Entry 4UPE (X-ray diffraction, 1.80 A resolution); this record covers chains A and Q.

# Chain A
Protein: Nife-hydrogenase small subunit
Source organism: Desulfovibrio fructosovorans
Notes: EC 1.12.2.1
Reference sequence: P18187 (PHNS_DESFR); residues 0-264 here correspond to UniProt positions 50-314 (UniProt number = residue number + 50)
Amino-acid sequence (265 residues; numbered 0 to 264; the number before each row is that of its first residue; numbering starts at 0):
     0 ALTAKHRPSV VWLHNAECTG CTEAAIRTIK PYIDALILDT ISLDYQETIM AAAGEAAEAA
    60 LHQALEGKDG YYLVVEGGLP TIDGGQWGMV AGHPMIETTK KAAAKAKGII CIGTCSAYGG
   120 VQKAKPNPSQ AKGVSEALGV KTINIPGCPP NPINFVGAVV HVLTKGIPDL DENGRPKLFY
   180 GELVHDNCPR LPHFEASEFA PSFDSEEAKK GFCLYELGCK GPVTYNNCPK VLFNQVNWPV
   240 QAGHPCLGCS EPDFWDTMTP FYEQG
Disordered / not traced: 0-2
Ion coordination: 4Fe-4S cluster Fe site 1: Cys-17, Cys-20, Cys-114, Cys-147; 4Fe-4S cluster Fe site 2: His-184, Cys-187, Cys-212, Cys-218; 3Fe-4S cluster Fe: Cys-227, Cys-245, Cys-248
Residues lining bound ligands:
  - 3Fe-4S cluster (F3S): Val-183, Thr-223, Asn-225, Cys-227, Phe-232, Trp-237, Pro-238, Cys-245, Leu-246, Gly-247, Cys-248, Ser-249
  - 4Fe-4S cluster (SF4), molecule 1: Glu-16, Cys-17, Thr-18, Gly-19, Cys-20, Glu-75, Gly-112, Thr-113, Cys-114, Val-120, Gly-146, Cys-147, Pro-148
  - 4Fe-4S cluster (SF4), molecule 2: Val-183, His-184, Cys-187, Arg-189, Leu-190, Phe-193, Cys-212, Leu-213, Tyr-214, Cys-218, Gly-220, Pro-221, Val-239
UniProt features mapped onto this chain:
  - binding site ([4Fe-4S] cluster): Cys-17, Cys-20, Cys-114, Cys-147, His-184, Cys-187, Cys-212, Cys-218
  - binding site ([3Fe-4S] cluster): Cys-227, Cys-245, Cys-248

# Chain Q
Protein: Nickel-dependent hydrogenase large subunit
Source organism: Desulfovibrio fructosovorans
Notes: EC 1.12.2.1
Reference sequence: P18188 (PHNL_DESFR); residues 2-549 here = UniProt positions 2-549
Amino-acid sequence (548 residues; numbered 2 to 549; the number before each row is that of its first residue):
     2 AESKPTPQST FTGPIVVDPI TRIEGHLRIM VEVENGKVKD AWSSSQLFRG LEIILKGRDP
    62 RDAQHFTQRA CGVCTYVHAL ASSRCVDDAV KVSIPANARM MRNLVMASQY LHDHLVHFYH
   122 LHALDWVDVT AALKADPNKA AKLAASIAPA RPGNSAKALK AVQDKLKAFV ESGQLGIFTN
   182 AYFLGGHKAY YLPPEVDLIA TAHYLEALHM QVKAASAMAI LGGKNPHTQF TVVGGCSNYQ
   242 GLTKDPLANY LALSKEVCQF VNECYIPDLL AVAGFYKDWG GIGGTSNYLA FGEFATDDSS
   302 PEKHLATSQF PSGVITGRDL GKVDNVDLGA IYEDVKYSWY APGGDGKHPY DGVTDPKYTK
   362 LDDKDHYSWM KAPRYKGKAM EVGPLARTFI AYAKGQPDFK KVVDMVLGKL SVPATALHST
   422 LGRTAARGIE TAIVCANMEK WIKEMADSGA KDNTLCAKWE MPEESKGVGL ADAPRGALSH
   482 WIRIKGKKID NFQLVVPCTW NLGPRGAQGD KSPVEEALIG TPIADPKRPV EILRTVHAFD
   542 PCIACGVH
Disordered / not traced: 2-4
Sequence notes: engineered mutation Cys-499 (Ser in P18188)
Modified positions: Cys-75 (s-oxy cysteine; CSX)
Cystine bridges: Cys-259/Cys-436
Ion coordination: Ca2+: Glu-53, Leu-495, His-549; Ni2+: Cys-72, Cys-75, Cys-543, Cys-546; carbonmonoxide-(dicyano) iron Fe: Cys-75, Cys-546
Residues lining bound ligands: carbonmonoxide-(dicyano) iron (FCO): Cys-75, Val-78, His-79, Ala-474, Pro-475, Arg-476, Leu-479, Val-497, Pro-498, Cys-499, Cys-543, Cys-546
UniProt features mapped onto this chain:
  - binding site (Ni(2+)): Cys-72, Cys-75, Cys-543, Cys-546

# How chain A and chain Q interact
Contacting residue pairs (170):
  His-5(A) / Gln-175(Q)  hydrogen bond
  Arg-6(A) / Phe-170(Q)
  Arg-6(A) / Ser-173(Q)  hydrogen bond
  Arg-6(A) / Gln-175(Q)  hydrogen bond (backbone-side chain)
  His-13(A) / His-27(Q)  hydrogen bond (backbone-side chain)
  Asn-14(A) / His-27(Q)  hydrogen bond (backbone-side chain)
  Asn-14(A) / Leu-48(Q)
  Ala-15(A) / Leu-48(Q)  hydrophobic
  Glu-16(A) / Glu-25(Q)
  Glu-16(A) / His-27(Q)  salt bridge
  Glu-16(A) / Ala-545(Q)
  Cys-17(A) / Glu-25(Q)
  Cys-17(A) / Arg-50(Q)
  Cys-17(A) / Arg-70(Q)
  Cys-17(A) / Cys-72(Q)
  Cys-17(A) / Gly-73(Q)  hydrogen bond (backbone-backbone)
  Cys-17(A) / Val-74(Q)
  Cys-17(A) / His-228(Q)  hydrogen bond
  Thr-18(A) / Glu-25(Q)  hydrogen bond
  Thr-18(A) / Val-74(Q)
  Gly-19(A) / Gly-73(Q)
  Gly-19(A) / Pro-227(Q)
  Glu-22(A) / Gly-73(Q)
  Glu-22(A) / Val-74(Q)
  Glu-22(A) / His-113(Q)
  Glu-22(A) / Pro-227(Q)
  Ala-23(A) / Pro-227(Q)
  Ile-25(A) / Gln-212(Q)  hydrogen bond (backbone-side chain)
  Ile-25(A) / Val-213(Q)
  Arg-26(A) / His-113(Q)  hydrogen bond
  Arg-26(A) / Gln-212(Q)  hydrogen bond
  Arg-26(A) / Ala-216(Q)
  Arg-26(A) / Asn-226(Q)  hydrogen bond
  Arg-26(A) / Pro-227(Q)
  Ile-28(A) / Val-213(Q)  hydrophobic
  Tyr-31(A) / His-210(Q)
  Tyr-31(A) / Val-213(Q)  hydrophobic
  Ile-32(A) / Leu-209(Q)  hydrophobic
  Asp-33(A) / Leu-209(Q)
  Asp-33(A) / His-210(Q)  salt bridge
  Ile-36(A) / Phe-170(Q)
  Leu-37(A) / Phe-170(Q)  hydrophobic
  Ser-41(A) / Gln-175(Q)  hydrogen bond
  Leu-42(A) / Gly-177(Q)
  Leu-42(A) / Ile-178(Q)  hydrogen bond (backbone-backbone)
  Asp-43(A) / Gly-177(Q)
  Tyr-44(A) / Pro-20(Q)
  Glu-46(A) / Thr-22(Q)
  Glu-46(A) / Arg-23(Q)  hydrogen bond (backbone-backbone)
  Glu-46(A) / His-27(Q)  salt bridge
  Thr-47(A) / Arg-23(Q)
  Thr-47(A) / Leu-122(Q)
  Ile-48(A) / Arg-23(Q)
  Met-49(A) / Thr-22(Q)
  Met-49(A) / Arg-23(Q)  hydrogen bond (backbone-side chain)
  Met-49(A) / Ile-178(Q)
  Ala-50(A) / Arg-23(Q)  hydrogen bond (backbone-side chain)
  Ala-50(A) / Leu-125(Q)  hydrophobic
  Ala-50(A) / Ile-178(Q)  hydrogen bond (backbone-backbone)
  Ala-50(A) / Ala-182(Q)  hydrophobic
  Ala-51(A) / Thr-22(Q)  hydrogen bond (backbone-side chain)
  Ala-51(A) / Thr-180(Q)
  Ala-51(A) / Asn-181(Q)
  Ala-52(A) / Val-18(Q)  hydrophobic
  Ala-52(A) / Pro-20(Q)
  Ala-52(A) / Thr-22(Q)
  Ala-52(A) / Tyr-183(Q)  hydrogen bond (backbone-side chain)
  Ala-52(A) / Leu-534(Q)  hydrophobic
  Gly-53(A) / Val-18(Q)
  Gly-53(A) / Asp-19(Q)
  Gly-53(A) / Pro-20(Q)  hydrogen bond (backbone-backbone)
  Ala-55(A) / Asn-181(Q)  hydrogen bond (backbone-side chain)
  Ala-55(A) / Tyr-183(Q)  hydrophobic
  Ala-58(A) / Asn-181(Q)
  Ala-59(A) / Thr-180(Q)
  Ala-59(A) / Asn-181(Q)
  Gln-62(A) / Thr-180(Q)
  Gln-62(A) / Asn-181(Q)  hydrogen bond
  Asp-82(A) / Tyr-359(Q)
  Gln-85(A) / Tyr-359(Q)
  Trp-86(A) / Gln-47(Q)
  Trp-86(A) / Leu-48(Q)
  Trp-86(A) / Phe-49(Q)  hydrogen bond (backbone-backbone)
  Trp-86(A) / Pro-357(Q)  hydrophobic
  Trp-86(A) / Tyr-359(Q)
  Trp-86(A) / Trp-370(Q)  hydrophobic
  Gly-87(A) / Gln-47(Q)
  Gly-87(A) / Leu-48(Q)
  Met-88(A) / Gln-47(Q)  hydrogen bond (backbone-backbone)
  Met-88(A) / Tyr-359(Q)
  Met-88(A) / Leu-362(Q)  hydrophobic
  Val-89(A) / Asp-19(Q)
  Val-89(A) / Pro-20(Q)  hydrophobic
  Val-89(A) / His-27(Q)
  Ala-90(A) / Asp-19(Q)  hydrogen bond (backbone-side chain)
  Gly-91(A) / Asp-19(Q)
  Gly-91(A) / Leu-362(Q)
  Met-94(A) / His-27(Q)
  Val-120(A) / Leu-52(Q)  hydrophobic
  Val-120(A) / Ile-55(Q)
  Gln-121(A) / Arg-50(Q)
  Gln-121(A) / Ile-55(Q)
  Ala-123(A) / Ile-55(Q)
  Ala-123(A) / Arg-59(Q)
  Lys-124(A) / Ile-55(Q)
  Lys-124(A) / Arg-59(Q)  hydrogen bond (backbone-side chain)
  Pro-125(A) / Ile-54(Q)  hydrophobic
  Pro-125(A) / Ile-55(Q)
  Pro-127(A) / Arg-50(Q)
  Cys-147(A) / Arg-70(Q)  hydrogen bond (backbone-side chain)
  Cys-147(A) / Lys-225(Q)
  Cys-147(A) / His-228(Q)
  Pro-148(A) / Pro-227(Q)
  Pro-148(A) / His-228(Q)
  Phe-202(A) / Val-233(Q)  hydrophobic
  Phe-202(A) / Ser-238(Q)
  Phe-202(A) / Tyr-240(Q)  hydrogen bond (backbone-side chain)
  Phe-202(A) / Cys-457(Q)  hydrophobic
  Asp-203(A) / Tyr-240(Q)
  Asp-203(A) / Cys-457(Q)
  Asp-203(A) / Lys-459(Q)
  Ala-207(A) / Tyr-240(Q)
  Lys-208(A) / Tyr-240(Q)
  Lys-208(A) / Asn-454(Q)
  Phe-232(A) / Lys-225(Q)
  Asn-233(A) / Ala-216(Q)
  Asn-233(A) / Ser-217(Q)  hydrogen bond (backbone-side chain)
  Asn-233(A) / Ala-220(Q)
  Asn-233(A) / Lys-225(Q)
  Asn-233(A) / Asn-226(Q)  hydrogen bond (side chain-backbone)
  Val-235(A) / Ser-217(Q)
  Val-235(A) / Ala-220(Q)  hydrophobic
  Val-235(A) / Ile-221(Q)
  Asn-236(A) / Ala-220(Q)  hydrogen bond (side chain-backbone)
  Asn-236(A) / Ile-221(Q)  hydrogen bond (side chain-backbone)
  Asn-236(A) / Gly-224(Q)
  Trp-237(A) / Gly-224(Q)  hydrogen bond (backbone-backbone)
  Pro-238(A) / Gly-224(Q)
  Pro-238(A) / Lys-225(Q)
  Pro-238(A) / Gln-230(Q)
  Gln-240(A) / Gln-241(Q)  hydrogen bond
  Ala-241(A) / Gly-224(Q)
  Ala-241(A) / Ser-238(Q)  hydrogen bond (backbone-side chain)
  Ala-241(A) / Asn-239(Q)  hydrogen bond (backbone-backbone)
  Gly-242(A) / Ser-238(Q)
  His-243(A) / His-66(Q)
  His-243(A) / Gln-230(Q)
  His-243(A) / Thr-232(Q)
  His-243(A) / Val-233(Q)
  His-243(A) / Ser-238(Q)
  Pro-244(A) / Gln-230(Q)  hydrogen bond (backbone-side chain)
  Leu-246(A) / His-66(Q)
  Leu-246(A) / Gln-230(Q)
  Trp-254(A) / Arg-59(Q)  hydrogen bond (backbone-side chain)
  Trp-254(A) / His-66(Q)
  Trp-254(A) / Phe-67(Q)  hydrophobic
  Trp-254(A) / Arg-70(Q)
  Asp-255(A) / Arg-59(Q)  salt bridge
  Thr-258(A) / Arg-59(Q)
  Thr-258(A) / Asp-63(Q)
  Pro-259(A) / Asp-60(Q)
  Pro-259(A) / Asp-63(Q)
  Phe-260(A) / Asp-63(Q)  hydrogen bond (backbone-side chain)
  Phe-260(A) / His-66(Q)
  Tyr-261(A) / Arg-62(Q)
  Tyr-261(A) / Gln-65(Q)  hydrogen bond
  Tyr-261(A) / His-66(Q)  hydrogen bond
  Tyr-261(A) / Thr-232(Q)
  Tyr-261(A) / Val-233(Q)
  Glu-262(A) / Arg-62(Q)  salt bridge
Also at the interface, not in a pair above, chain A (84 interface residues in all): Ala-3, Lys-4, Thr-27, Glu-54, Ala-56, Pro-79, Ser-128, Gln-234, Cys-245
Also at the interface, not in a pair above, chain Q (76 interface residues in all): Ile-24, Gly-26, Arg-29, Gly-51, Ala-71, His-121, Phe-179, Phe-184, Leu-206, Asn-250

# In short
84 residues of chain A and 76 residues of chain Q are in contact; the contacts include 42 hydrogen bonds and 5
salt bridges. Among the polar pairs are Glu-16(A)/His-27(Q), Asp-33(A)/His-210(Q) and Glu-46(A)/His-27(Q).
Bound to chain A: 4Fe-4S cluster and 3Fe-4S cluster.
Here chain A is Nife-hydrogenase small subunit and chain Q is Nickel-dependent hydrogenase large subunit, both
from Desulfovibrio fructosovorans. Entry 4UPE (Structure of the unready Ni-A state of the S499C mutant of D.
fructosovorans NiFe-hydrogenase) was determined by X-ray diffraction (same publication as 4UPV, 4UQL, 4UQP and
4URH).
